PDB entry 6H6F | electron microscopy, 3.72 A resolution | chains C and F of the 6 polymer chains in the assembly

[Chain C]
Name: TcdA1
Organism: Photorhabdus luminescens
UniProtKB: Q9RN43 (Q9RN43_PHOLU); numbering as in UniProt (aligned over 1-2516)
Amino-acid sequence (2516 residues; row label = number of the first residue in the row):
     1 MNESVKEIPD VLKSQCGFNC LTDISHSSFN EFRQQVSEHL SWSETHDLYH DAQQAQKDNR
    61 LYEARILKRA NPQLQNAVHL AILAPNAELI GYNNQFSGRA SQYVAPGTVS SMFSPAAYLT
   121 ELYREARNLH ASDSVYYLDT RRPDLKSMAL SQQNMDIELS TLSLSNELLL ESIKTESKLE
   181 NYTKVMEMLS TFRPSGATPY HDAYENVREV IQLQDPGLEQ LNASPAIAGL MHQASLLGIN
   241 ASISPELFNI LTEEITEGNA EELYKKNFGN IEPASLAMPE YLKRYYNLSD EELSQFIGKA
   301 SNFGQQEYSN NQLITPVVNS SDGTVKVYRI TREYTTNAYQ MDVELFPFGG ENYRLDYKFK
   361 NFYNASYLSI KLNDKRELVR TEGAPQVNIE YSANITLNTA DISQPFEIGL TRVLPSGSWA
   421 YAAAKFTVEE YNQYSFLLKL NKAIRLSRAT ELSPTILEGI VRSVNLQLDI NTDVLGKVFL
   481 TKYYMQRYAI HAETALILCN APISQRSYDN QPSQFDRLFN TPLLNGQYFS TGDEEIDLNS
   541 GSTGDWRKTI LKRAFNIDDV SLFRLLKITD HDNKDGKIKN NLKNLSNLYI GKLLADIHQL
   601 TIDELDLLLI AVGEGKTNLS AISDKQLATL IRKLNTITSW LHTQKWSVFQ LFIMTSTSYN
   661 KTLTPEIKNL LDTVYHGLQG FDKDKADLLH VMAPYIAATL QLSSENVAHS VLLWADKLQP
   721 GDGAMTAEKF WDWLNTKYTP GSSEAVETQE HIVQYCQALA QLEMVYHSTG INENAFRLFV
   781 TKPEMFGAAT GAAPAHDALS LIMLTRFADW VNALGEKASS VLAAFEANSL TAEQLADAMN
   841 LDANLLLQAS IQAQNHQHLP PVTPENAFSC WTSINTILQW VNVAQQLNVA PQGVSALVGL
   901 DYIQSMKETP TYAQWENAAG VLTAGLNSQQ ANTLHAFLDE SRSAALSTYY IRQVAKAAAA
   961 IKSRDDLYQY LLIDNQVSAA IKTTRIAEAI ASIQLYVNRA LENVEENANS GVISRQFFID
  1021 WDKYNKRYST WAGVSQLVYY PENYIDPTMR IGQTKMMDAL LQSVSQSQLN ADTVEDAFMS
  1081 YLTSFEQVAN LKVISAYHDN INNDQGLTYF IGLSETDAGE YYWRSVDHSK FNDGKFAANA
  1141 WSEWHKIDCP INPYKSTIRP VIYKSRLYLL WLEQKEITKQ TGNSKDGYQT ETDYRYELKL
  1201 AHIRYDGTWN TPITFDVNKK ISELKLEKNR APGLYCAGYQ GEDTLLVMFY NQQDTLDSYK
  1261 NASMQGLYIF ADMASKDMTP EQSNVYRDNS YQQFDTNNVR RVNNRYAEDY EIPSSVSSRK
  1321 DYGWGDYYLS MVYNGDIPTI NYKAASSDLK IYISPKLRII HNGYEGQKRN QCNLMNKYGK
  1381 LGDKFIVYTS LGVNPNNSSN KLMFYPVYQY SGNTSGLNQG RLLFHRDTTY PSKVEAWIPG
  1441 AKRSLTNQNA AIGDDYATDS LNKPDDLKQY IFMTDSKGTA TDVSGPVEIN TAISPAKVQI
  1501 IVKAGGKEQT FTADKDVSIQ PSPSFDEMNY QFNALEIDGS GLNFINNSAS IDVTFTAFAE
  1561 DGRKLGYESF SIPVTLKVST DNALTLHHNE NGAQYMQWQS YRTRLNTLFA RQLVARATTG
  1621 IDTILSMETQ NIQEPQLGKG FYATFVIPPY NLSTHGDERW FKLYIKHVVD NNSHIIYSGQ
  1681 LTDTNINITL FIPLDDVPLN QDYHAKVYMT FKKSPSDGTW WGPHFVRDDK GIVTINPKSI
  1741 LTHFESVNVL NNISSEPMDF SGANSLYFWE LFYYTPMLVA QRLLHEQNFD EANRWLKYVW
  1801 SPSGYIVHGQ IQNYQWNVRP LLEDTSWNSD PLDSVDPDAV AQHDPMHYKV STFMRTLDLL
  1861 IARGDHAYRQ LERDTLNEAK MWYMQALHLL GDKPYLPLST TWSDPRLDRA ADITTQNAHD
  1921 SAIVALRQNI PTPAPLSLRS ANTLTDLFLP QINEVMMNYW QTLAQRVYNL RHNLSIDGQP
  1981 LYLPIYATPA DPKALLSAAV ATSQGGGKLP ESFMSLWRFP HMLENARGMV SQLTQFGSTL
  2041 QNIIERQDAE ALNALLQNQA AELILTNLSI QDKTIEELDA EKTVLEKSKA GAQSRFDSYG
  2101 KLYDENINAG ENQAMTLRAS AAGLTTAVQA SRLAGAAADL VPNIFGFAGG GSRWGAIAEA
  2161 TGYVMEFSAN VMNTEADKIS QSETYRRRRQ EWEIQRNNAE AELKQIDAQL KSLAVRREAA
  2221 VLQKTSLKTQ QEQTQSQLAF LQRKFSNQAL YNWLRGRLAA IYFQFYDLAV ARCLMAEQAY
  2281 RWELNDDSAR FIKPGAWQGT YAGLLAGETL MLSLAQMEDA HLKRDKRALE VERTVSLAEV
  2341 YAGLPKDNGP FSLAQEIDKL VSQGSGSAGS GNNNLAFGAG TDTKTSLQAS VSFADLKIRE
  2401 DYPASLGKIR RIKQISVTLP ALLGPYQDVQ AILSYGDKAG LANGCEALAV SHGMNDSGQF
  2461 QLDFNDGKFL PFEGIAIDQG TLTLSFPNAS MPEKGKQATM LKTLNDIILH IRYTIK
Disordered / not traced: 1-40, 1180-1189, 1931-1942

[Chain F]
Name: TcdB2, TccC3
Organism: Photorhabdus luminescens
UniProtKB: chimeric construct of Q8GF99, Q8GF97: residues 1-1479 from Q8GF99 (Q8GF99_PHOLU) positions 1-1474 (offset varies); residues 1480-2339 from Q8GF97 positions 1-860 (UniProt number = residue number - 1479); residues 2340-2439 from Q8GF97 positions 861-960 (UniProt number = residue number - 1479)
Amino-acid sequence (2434 residues; numbered 1 to 2439; 5 numbers in that range are skipped by the numbering (no residue carries them; nothing is unmodelled there); the number before each row is that of its first residue):
     1 MQNSQDFSIT ELSLPKGGGA ITGMGEALTP TGPDGMAALS LPLPISAGRG YAPAFTLNYN
    61 SGAGNSPFGL GWDCNVMTIR RRTHFGVPHY DETDTFLGPE GEVLVVADQP RDESTLQGIN
   121 LGATFTVTGY RSRLESHFSR LEYWQPKTTG KTDFWLIYSP DGQVHLLGKS PQARISNPSQ
   181 TTQTAQWLLE ASVSSRGEQI YYQYRAEDDT GCEADEITHH LQATAQRYLH IVYYGNRTAS
   241 ETLPGLDGSA PSQADWLFYL VFDYGERSNN LKTPPAFSTT GSWLCRQDRF SRYEYGFEIR
   301 TRRLCRQVLM YHHLQALDSK ITEHNGPTLV SRLILNYDES AIASTLVFVR RVGHEQDGNV
   361 VTLPPLELAY QDFSPRHHAH WQPMDVLANF NAIQRWQLVD LKGEGLPGLL YQDKGAWWYR
   421 SAQRLGEIGS DAVTWEKMQP LSVIPSLQSN ASLVDINGDG QLDWVITGPG LRGYHSQRPD
   481 GSWTRFTPLN ALPVEYTHPR AQLADLMGAG LSDLVLIGPK SVRLYANTRD GFAKGKDVVQ
   541 SGDITLPVPG ADPRKLVAFS DVLGSGQAHL VEVSATKVTC WPNLGRGRFG QPITLPGFSQ
   601 PATEFNPAQV YLADLDGSGP TDLIYVHTNR LDIFLNKSGN GFAEPVTLRF PEGLRFDHTC
   661 QLQMADVQGL GVASLILSVP HMSPHHWRCD LTNMKPWLLN EMNNNMGVHH TLRYRSSSQF
   721 WLDEKAAALT TGQTPVCYLP FPIHTLWQTE TEDEISGNKL VTTLRYARGA WDGREREFRG
   781 FGYVEQTDSH QLAQGNAPER TPPALTKNWY ATGLPVIDNA LSTEYWRDDQ AFAGFSPRFT
   841 TWQDNKDVPL TPEDDNSRYW FNRALKGQLL RSELYGLDDS TNKHVPYTVT EFRSQVRRLQ
   901 HTDSRYPVLW SSVVESRNYH YERIASDPQC SQNITLSSDR FGQPLKQLSV QYPRRQQPAI
   961 NLYPDTLPDK LLANSYDDQQ RQLRLTYQQS SWHHLTNNTV RVLGLPDSTR SDIFTYGAEN
  1021 VPAGGLNLEL LSDKNSLIAD DKPREYLGQQ KTAYTDGQNT TPLQTPTRQA LIAFTETTVF
  1081 NQSTLSAFNG SIPSDKLSTT LEQAGYQQTN YLFPRTGEDK VWVAHHGYTD YGTAAQFWRP
  1141 QKQSNTQLTG KITLIWDANY CVVVQTRDAA GLTTSAKYDW RFLTPVQLTD INDNQHLITL
  1201 DALGRPITLR FWGTENGKMT GYSSPEKASF SPPSDVNAAI ELKKPLPVAQ CQVYAPESWM
  1261 PVLSQKTFNR LAEQDWQKLY NARIITEDGR ICTLAYRRWV QSQKAIPQLI SLLNNGPRLP
  1321 PHSLTLTTDR YDHDPEQQIR QQVVFSDGFG RLLQAAARHE AGMARQRNED GSLIINVQHT
  1381 ENRWAVTGRT EYDNKGQPIR TYQPYFLNDW RYVSNDSARQ EKEAYADTHV YDPIGREIKV
  1441 ITAKGWFRRT LFTPWFTVNE DENDTAAEVK
  1476 KVKMMKNIDP KLYQKTPTVS VYDNRGLIIR NIDFHRTTAN GDPDTRITRH QYDIHGHLNQ
  1536 SIDPRLYEAK QTNNTIKPNF LWQYDLTGNP LCTESIDAGR TVTLNDIEGR PLLTVTATGV
  1596 IQTRQYETSS LPGRLLSVAE QTPEEKTSRI TERLIWAGNT EAEKDHNLAG QCVRHYDTAG
  1656 VTRLESLSLT GTVLSQSSQL LIDTQEANWT GDNETVWQNM LADDIYTTLS TFDATGALLT
  1716 QTDAKGNIQR LAYDVAGQLN GSWLTLKGQT EQVIIKSLTY SAAGQKLREE HGNDVITEYS
  1776 YEPETQRLIG IKTRRPSDTK VLQDLRYEYD PVGNVISIRN DAEATRFWHN QKVMPENTYT
  1836 YDSLYQLISA TGREMANIGQ QSHQFPSPAL PSDNNTYTNY TRTYTYDRGG NLTKIQHSSP
  1896 ATQNNYTTNI TVSNRSNRAV LSTLTEDPAQ VDALFDAGGH QNTLISGQNL NWNTRGELQQ
  1956 VTLVKRDKGA NDDREWYRYS GDGRRMLKIN EQQASNNAQT QRVTYLPNLE LRLTQNSTAT
  2016 TEDLQVITVG EAGRAQVRVL HWESGKPEDI DNNQLRYSYD NLIGSSQLEL DSEGQIISEE
  2076 EYYPYGGTAL WAARNQTEAS YKTIRYSGKE RDATGLYYYG YRYYQPWIGR WLSSAPAGTI
  2136 DGLNLYRMVR NNPVTLLDPD GLMPTIAERI AALKKNKVTD SAPSPANATN VAINIRPPVA
  2196 PKPSLPKAST SSQPTTHPIG AANIKPTTSG SSIVAPLSPV GNKSTSEISL PESAQSSSSS
  2256 TTSTNLQKKS FTLYRADNRS FEEMQSKFPE GFKAWTPLDT KMARQFASIF IGQKDTSNLP
  2316 KETVKNISTW GAKPKLKDLS NYIKYTKDKS TVWVSTAINT EAGGQSSGAP LHKIDMDLYE
  2376 FAIDGQKLNP LPEGRTKNMV PSLLLDTPQI ETSSIIALNH GPVNDAEISF LTTIPLKNVK
  2436 PHKR
Disordered / not traced: 1-31, 1476-1481, 2161-2439
Differences from the reference sequence: engineered mutation A2130 (Asp651 in Q8GF97)

[How chain C and chain F interact]
Residue-residue contacts (29; chain C residue first):
  E2332(C) with K414(F), salt bridge
  T2418(C) with D413(F)
  P2420(C) with Y411(F); D413(F); W418(F)
  A2421(C) with N389(F), hydrogen bond (backbone-side chain); Y411(F), hydrogen bond (backbone-side chain); M438(F), hydrophobic
  L2422(C) with N389(F), hydrogen bond (backbone-side chain)
  L2423(C) with N389(F); Q394(F), hydrogen bond (backbone-side chain)
  G2424(C) with N389(F), hydrogen bond (backbone-side chain); Q394(F)
  P2425(C) with N391(F); I393(F), hydrophobic; Q394(F)
  Y2426(C) with T659(F); H681(F); M682(F)
  Q2427(C) with N389(F); M682(F), hydrogen bond (side chain-backbone); S683(F); P684(F)
  M2454(C) with Q394(F)
  N2455(C) with K414(F)
  N2505(C) with W418(F); K437(F); M438(F)
  H2510(C) with K414(F)
Other interface residues (no listed pair), chain F (17 interface residues in all): W396, P680

[Summary]
14 residues of chain C and 17 residues of chain F are in contact; the contacts include 6 hydrogen bonds and 1
salt bridge. Among the polar pairs are E2332(C)-K414(F), A2421(C)-N389(F) and A2421(C)-Y411(F).
Chain C is TcdA1 and chain F is TcdB2, TccC3, both from Photorhabdus luminescens; the structure, PTC3
holotoxin complex from Photorhabdus luminiscens - Mutant TcC-D651A, was determined by electron microscopy,
deposited together with 6H6E and 6H6G.
